PDB entry 8TNH | electron microscopy, 3.32 A resolution | chains C and H of the 9 polymer chains in the assembly

Chain C:
Molecule: HIV-1 BG505 DS-SOSIP gp120
From: Human immunodeficiency virus 1
Reference sequence: Q2N0S6 (Q2N0S6_9HIV1); the construct lacks a stretch of the UniProt sequence and is renumbered around it, so the offset changes along the chain: 31-141 = UniProt 30-140; 150-186 = UniProt 141-177; 188-309 = UniProt 187-308; 312-321 = UniProt 309-318; 2 more segments
Sequence (481 residues; row label = number of the first residue in the row; note: 12 numbers in that range are skipped by the numbering (no residue carries them; nothing is unmodelled there); a row labelled like 186A-186I holds insertion residues (186A, then the next letters in order)):
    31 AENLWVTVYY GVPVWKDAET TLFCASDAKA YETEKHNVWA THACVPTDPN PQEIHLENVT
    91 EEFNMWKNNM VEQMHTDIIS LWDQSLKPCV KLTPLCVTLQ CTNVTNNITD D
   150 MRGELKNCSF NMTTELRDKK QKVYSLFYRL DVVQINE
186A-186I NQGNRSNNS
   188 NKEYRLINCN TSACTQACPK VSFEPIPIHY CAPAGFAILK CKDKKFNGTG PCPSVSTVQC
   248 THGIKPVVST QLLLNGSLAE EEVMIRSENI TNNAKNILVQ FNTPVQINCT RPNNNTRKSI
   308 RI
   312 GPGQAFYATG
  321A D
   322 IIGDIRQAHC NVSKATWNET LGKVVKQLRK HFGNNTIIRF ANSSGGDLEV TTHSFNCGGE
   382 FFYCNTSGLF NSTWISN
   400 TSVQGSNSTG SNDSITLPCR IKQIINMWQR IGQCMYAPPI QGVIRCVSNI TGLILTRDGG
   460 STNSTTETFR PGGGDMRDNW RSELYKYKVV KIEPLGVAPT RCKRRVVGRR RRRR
Disordered / not traced: 186A-186I, 400-410, 506-513
Differences from the reference sequence: conflict Cys201 (Ile200 in Q2N0S6), Asn332 (Thr330 in Q2N0S6), Cys433 (Ala430 in Q2N0S6), Cys501 (Ala498 in Q2N0S6); expression tag (509-513)
Disulfides: Cys54-Cys74, Cys119-Cys205, Cys126-Cys196, Cys131-Cys157, Cys201-Cys433, Cys218-Cys247, Cys228-Cys239, Cys296-Cys331, Cys378-Cys445, Cys385-Cys418
Covalent attachments: N-acetylglucosamine (NAG) linked to Asn88, Asn133, Asn156, Asn160, Asn197, Asn234, Asn262, Asn276, Asn295, Asn301, Asn332, Asn339, Asn363, Asn386, Asn392, Asn448

Chain H:
Molecule: CD4-binding site nanobody G36
From: Lama glama
Notes: antibody fragment or engineered binder
Sequence (125 residues; each row starts with the number of its first residue; a row labelled like 82A-82C holds insertion residues (82A, then the next letters in order)):
     1 QVQLQESGGG SVQPGGSLRL SCAVSGLDVE SVTIGWIRQA PGKEREEVGC ISGNFDQTYY
    61 VDSVK
   65A G
    66 RFTISRVNEE NTVYLQM
82A-82C DNL
    83 KPEDTATYYC VTDRQFYC
100A-100H ALHRLPVS
   101 QYRGQGTQVT VSS
Disulfides: Cys22-Cys92, Cys50-Cys100

Chain C / chain H interface:
Residue-residue contacts (28):
  Asn280(C) with Arg100D(H), hydrogen bond (backbone-side chain); Val100G(H)
  Ala281(C) with Arg100D(H); Val100G(H), hydrophobic
  Ser365(C) with Leu100B(H)
  Gly366(C) with Leu100B(H)
  Gly367(C) with Tyr59(H); Cys100(H); Ala100A(H)
  Asp368(C) with Ser52(H); Asn54(H); Tyr59(H), hydrogen bond; Tyr99(H); Cys100(H), hydrogen bond (backbone-backbone)
  Glu370(C) with Asn54(H), hydrogen bond; Tyr99(H)
  Val371(C) with Tyr99(H), hydrophobic; Cys100(H); Ala100A(H), hydrophobic
  Asn425(C) with Asn54(H); Phe98(H)
  Gln428(C) with Phe98(H); Tyr99(H)
  Arg429(C) with Phe98(H)
  Ile430(C) with Glu30(H)
  Thr455(C) with Arg100D(H)
  Arg456(C) with Arg100D(H), hydrogen bond (backbone-side chain)
  Arg469(C) with His100C(H)
Also at the interface, not in a pair above, chain C (21 interface residues in all): Ile194, Asn195, Thr198, Ser364, Ile423, Pro470
Also at the interface, not in a pair above, chain H (15 interface residues in all): Ser31, Phe55, Gln57

In short:
21 residues of chain C face 15 of chain H across their interface, with 5 hydrogen bonds. Polar pairs include
Asn280(C)-Arg100D(H), Asp368(C)-Tyr59(H) and Glu370(C)-Asn54(H). N-acetylglucosamine is covalently linked to
Asn88(C), Asn133(C), Asn156(C), Asn160(C), Asn197(C) and Asn234(C) and 10 more.
Chain C is HIV-1 BG505 DS-SOSIP gp120 (Human immunodeficiency virus 1) and chain H is CD4-binding site
nanobody G36 (Lama glama); the structure, Cryo-EM structure of HIV-1 Env BG505 DS-SOSIP in complex with
broadly neutralizing llama nanobody G36 targeting ..., was determined by electron microscopy (same publication
as 8TNG and 8TNI).
